Entry 7NJO (electron microscopy, 2.92 A resolution); this record covers chains L and M of the 20 polymer chains in the assembly.

== Chain L (and M) ==
Molecule: ATP synthase subunit c
From: Mycolicibacterium smegmatis (strain ATCC 700084 / mc(2)155)
Notes: chain M of this document is another copy of the same molecule, construct and numbering; everything in this record applies to it too
UniProt: A0R205 (A0R205_MYCS2); residue numbers follow UniProt; this construct covers 1-86
Chain sequence (86 residues; each row starts with the number of its first residue):
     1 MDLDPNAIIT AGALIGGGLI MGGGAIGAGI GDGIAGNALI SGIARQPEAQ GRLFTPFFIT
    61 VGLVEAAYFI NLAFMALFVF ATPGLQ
Disordered / not traced: 1-2
What the authors report for this chain:
  - catalytic residues: Glu65 (proposed by the authors, not directly observed)

== Interface between chain L and chain M ==
Contacting residue pairs (68):
  Leu3(L) - Leu3(M)
  Pro5(L) - Ala7(M)  hydrophobic
  Ile8(L) - Leu3(M)  hydrophobic
  Ile8(L) - Ala11(M)  hydrophobic
  Ile9(L) - Ala7(M)
  Ile9(L) - Thr10(M)
  Ile9(L) - Leu14(M)
  Gly12(L) - Leu14(M)
  Gly12(L) - Ile15(M)
  Ala13(L) - Leu14(M)  hydrophobic
  Ile15(L) - Ile15(M)  hydrophobic
  Gly16(L) - Ile15(M)
  Gly16(L) - Gly18(M)
  Leu19(L) - Gly18(M)
  Leu19(L) - Leu19(M)  hydrophobic
  Leu19(L) - Gly22(M)
  Ile20(L) - Gly18(M)
  Ile20(L) - Met21(M)  hydrophobic
  Gly23(L) - Gly22(M)
  Gly23(L) - Ile26(M)
  Ile26(L) - Ile26(M)  hydrophobic
  Gly27(L) - Ile30(M)
  Ile30(L) - Ile30(M)  hydrophobic
  Gly31(L) - Gly29(M)
  Gly31(L) - Ile30(M)
  Gly31(L) - Gly33(M)
  Ile34(L) - Ile30(M)
  Ile34(L) - Gly33(M)
  Ile34(L) - Ile34(M)
  Ile34(L) - Asn37(M)
  Ala38(L) - Asn37(M)
  Ala38(L) - Ile40(M)
  Leu39(L) - Ile40(M)  hydrophobic
  Gly42(L) - Ala44(M)
  Arg45(L) - Arg45(M)
  Arg52(L) - Ile43(M)  hydrogen bond (side chain-backbone)
  Arg52(L) - Ala44(M)
  Arg52(L) - Pro47(M)
  Leu53(L) - Ile40(M)
  Pro56(L) - Leu39(M)  hydrophobic
  Pro56(L) - Ile40(M)  hydrophobic
  Phe57(L) - Ile40(M)
  Thr60(L) - Asp32(M)
  Thr60(L) - Gly36(M)
  Leu63(L) - Asp32(M)
  Leu63(L) - Val61(M)  hydrophobic
  Val64(L) - Gly29(M)
  Val64(L) - Asp32(M)
  Val64(L) - Gly33(M)
  Ala67(L) - Tyr68(M)  hydrogen bond (backbone-side chain)
  Ile70(L) - Tyr68(M)
  Asn71(L) - Met21(M)
  Asn71(L) - Ala25(M)
  Asn71(L) - Tyr68(M)
  Phe74(L) - Met21(M)  hydrophobic
  Phe74(L) - Leu72(M)  hydrophobic
  Phe74(L) - Met75(M)  hydrophobic
  Phe78(L) - Leu14(M)  hydrophobic
  Phe78(L) - Gly18(M)
  Phe78(L) - Val79(M)  hydrophobic
  Thr82(L) - Leu14(M)
  Pro83(L) - Thr10(M)
  Pro83(L) - Val79(M)
  Gly84(L) - Thr10(M)
  Gln86(L) - Asp4(M)  hydrogen bond
  Gln86(L) - Asn6(M)
  Gln86(L) - Ala7(M)  hydrogen bond (side chain-backbone)
  Gln86(L) - Thr10(M)
Interface residues without a listed pair, chain L (38 interface residues in all): Gly24, Ala35
Interface residues without a listed pair, chain M (38 interface residues in all): Ile8, Gly17, Ala28, Ser41, Phe57, Glu65

== In short ==
Chain L and chain M each contribute 38 residues to their interface, with 4 hydrogen bonds. Polar pairs include
Arg52(L)-Ile43(M), Ala67(L)-Tyr68(M) and Gln86(L)-Asp4(M). From the paper: the catalytic residue Glu65(L).
Chain L and chain M are both ATP synthase subunit c (Mycolicibacterium smegmatis (strain ATCC 700084 /
mc(2)155)); the structure, Mycobacterium smegmatis ATP synthase state 1e, was determined by electron
microscopy together with 7NJK, 7NJL, 7NJM, 7NJN, 7NJP, 7NJQ and 20 further entries from the same study.
